9HT1 - chain A; structure by X-ray diffraction, 1.94 A resolution.

# Chain A
Name: Bromodomain-containing protein 4
From: Homo sapiens
UniProt: O60885 (BRD4_HUMAN); numbering as in UniProt (aligned over 44-168)
Sequence (127 residues; row label = number of the first residue in the row):
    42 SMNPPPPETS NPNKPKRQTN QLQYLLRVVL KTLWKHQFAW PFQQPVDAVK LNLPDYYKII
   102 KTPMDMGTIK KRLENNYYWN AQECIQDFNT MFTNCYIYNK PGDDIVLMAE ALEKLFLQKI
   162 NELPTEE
Differences from the reference sequence: expression tag (42-43)
Curated features (UniProtKB/Swiss-Prot):
  - site: N140 (Acetylated histone binding)
  - cross-link: K99 (Glycyl lysine isopeptide (Lys-Gly) (interchain with G-Cter in SUMO2))
  - natural variant: D145 (D145G: Found in a patient with a neurodevelopmental syndrome; uncertain significance)
  - mutagenesis: N140 (N140A: Abolishes binding to acetylated histones)
From the paper describing this entry:
  - binding site for the ligand A1IXE: N140 (from molecular simulation)

# In short
UniProt lists one mutagenesis site. The paper reports a binding site for the ligand A1IXE at N140.
Chain A is Bromodomain-containing protein 4 (Homo sapiens); the structure, A novel bottom-up approach to find
lead-compounds in billion-sized libraries, was determined by X-ray diffraction, deposited together with 9HT0
and 9HT2.
